Entry 8WU6 (X-ray diffraction, 1.81 A resolution); this record covers chains A and B.

Chain A (and B):
Name: Nerylneryl diphosphate synthase CPT2, chloroplastic
From: Solanum lycopersicum
Notes: chain B of this document is another copy of the same molecule, construct and numbering; everything in this record applies to it too
Reference sequence: K7WQ45 (CPT2_SOLLC); residues 1-314 here = UniProt positions 1-314
Amino-acid sequence (320 residues; each row starts with the number of its first residue; numbers below 1 keep their minus sign (His-5 is residue -5)):
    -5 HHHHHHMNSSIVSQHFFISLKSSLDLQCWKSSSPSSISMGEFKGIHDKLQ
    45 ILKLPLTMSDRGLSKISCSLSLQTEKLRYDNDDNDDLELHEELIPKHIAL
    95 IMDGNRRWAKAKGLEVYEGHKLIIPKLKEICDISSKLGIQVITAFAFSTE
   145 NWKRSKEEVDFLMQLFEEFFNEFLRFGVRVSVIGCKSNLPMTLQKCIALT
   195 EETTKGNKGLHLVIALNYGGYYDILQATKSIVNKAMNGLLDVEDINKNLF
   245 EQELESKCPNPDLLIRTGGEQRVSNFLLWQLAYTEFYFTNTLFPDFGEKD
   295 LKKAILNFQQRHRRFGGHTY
Disordered / not traced: -5 to 86, 90, 310-314 (chain B: -5 to 81, 310-314)
Sequence notes: expression tag (-5 to 0)

How chain A and chain B interact:
Contacting residue pairs (84; chain A residue first):
  Arg101(A) with Phe309(B)
  Glu144(A) with Tyr277(B), hydrogen bond
  Tyr215(A) with Lys241(B); Trp273(B), hydrophobic; Ala276(B); Tyr277(B)
  Ile218(A) with Ile218(B), hydrophobic; Phe244(B), hydrophobic; Trp273(B), hydrophobic
  Leu219(A) with Asn240(B); Lys241(B); Phe244(B), hydrophobic
  Thr222(A) with Thr222(B), hydrogen bond; Phe244(B)
  Lys223(A) with Ile239(B)
  Ile225(A) with Val226(B), hydrophobic
  Val226(A) with Ile225(B), hydrophobic; Val226(B), hydrophobic; Ala229(B), hydrophobic; Val236(B), hydrophobic; Ile239(B), hydrophobic
  Ala229(A) with Val226(B), hydrophobic; Met230(B), hydrophobic
  Met230(A) with Ala229(B); Met230(B)
  Val236(A) with Lys223(B); Val226(B), hydrophobic; Asn227(B); Met230(B), hydrophobic
  Ile239(A) with Lys223(B); Val226(B), hydrophobic
  Asn240(A) with Leu219(B)
  Lys241(A) with Tyr215(B); Leu219(B)
  Phe244(A) with Ile218(B), hydrophobic; Leu219(B), hydrophobic; Thr222(B)
  Gly262(A) with Phe309(B)
  Gly263(A) with Phe309(B)
  Glu264(A) with Phe309(B)
  Gln265(A) with Thr278(B); Glu279(B); Phe280(B), hydrogen bond (backbone-backbone); Arg305(B)
  Arg266(A) with Tyr277(B), hydrogen bond (side chain-backbone); Thr278(B); Glu279(B), salt bridge; Phe280(B)
  Val267(A) with Leu275(B); Ala276(B); Phe280(B), hydrophobic
  Ser268(A) with Ala276(B), hydrogen bond (backbone-backbone); Tyr277(B)
  Asn269(A) with Ala276(B), hydrogen bond (backbone-backbone); Tyr277(B)
  Leu272(A) with Leu272(B); Ala276(B), hydrophobic
  Trp273(A) with Tyr215(B); Ile218(B), hydrophobic
  Leu275(A) with Val267(B)
  Ala276(A) with Tyr215(B); Val267(B); Ser268(B), hydrogen bond (backbone-backbone); Asn269(B), hydrogen bond (backbone-backbone); Leu272(B), hydrophobic
  Tyr277(A) with Glu144(B), hydrogen bond; Tyr215(B); Arg266(B), hydrogen bond (backbone-side chain); Ser268(B); Asn269(B)
  Thr278(A) with Arg266(B)
  Glu279(A) with Gln265(B); Arg266(B), salt bridge
  Phe280(A) with Gln265(B), hydrogen bond (backbone-backbone); Val267(B), hydrophobic; Phe280(B), hydrophobic
  Asn284(A) with Arg308(B), hydrogen bond
  Arg305(A) with Gln265(B), hydrogen bond
  Arg308(A) with Arg101(B); Asn284(B), hydrogen bond
  Phe309(A) with Arg101(B); Gly262(B); Gly263(B); Glu264(B)
Other interface residues (no listed pair), chain A (37 interface residues in all): Phe282
Other interface residues (no listed pair), chain B (38 interface residues in all): Phe282

In short:
37 residues of chain A and 38 residues of chain B are in contact; the contacts include 14 hydrogen bonds and 2
salt bridges. Polar contacts include Arg266(A)-Glu279(B), Glu144(A)-Tyr277(B) and Thr222(A)-Thr222(B).
Chain A and chain B are both Nerylneryl diphosphate synthase CPT2, chloroplastic (Solanum lycopersicum); the
structure, Structure of a Nerylneryl Diphosphate Synthase from Solanum lycopersicum, was determined by X-ray
diffraction (same publication as 8WU7 and 8YLZ).
